PDB entry 4L9Y | X-ray diffraction, 2.10 A resolution | chains B and E of the 6 polymer chains in the assembly

== Chain B (and E) ==
Protein: Malyl-CoA lyase
From: Rhodobacter sphaeroides
Notes: EC 4.1.3.24; chain E of this document is another copy of the same molecule, construct and numbering; everything in this record applies to it too
UniProt: Q3J5L6 (MCAL_RHOS4); residues 1-318 here = UniProt positions 1-318
Chain sequence (339 residues; each row starts with the number of its first residue; numbers below 1 keep their minus sign (Met-20 is residue -20)):
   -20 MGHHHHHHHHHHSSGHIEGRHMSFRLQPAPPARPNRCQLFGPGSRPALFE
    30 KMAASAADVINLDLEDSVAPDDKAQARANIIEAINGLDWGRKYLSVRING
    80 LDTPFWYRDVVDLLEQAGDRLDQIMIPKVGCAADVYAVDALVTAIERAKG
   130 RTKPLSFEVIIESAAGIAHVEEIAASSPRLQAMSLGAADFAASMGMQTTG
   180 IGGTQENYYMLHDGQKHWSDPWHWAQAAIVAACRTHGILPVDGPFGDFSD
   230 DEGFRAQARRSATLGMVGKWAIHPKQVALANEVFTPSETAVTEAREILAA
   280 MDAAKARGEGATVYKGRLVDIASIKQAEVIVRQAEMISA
Disordered / not traced: -20 to 1, 266-318 (chain E: -20 to 1, 267-318)
Sequence notes: expression tag (-20 to 0)
Swiss-Prot annotation at these positions:
  - binding site (substrate): Phe19, Arg24, Lys30, Arg76, Ala167, Asp168, Ile251, His252
  - binding site (Mg(2+)): Glu141, Asp168
Ion coordination: Mg2+: Glu141, Asp168 (together with glyoxylic acid)
Small-molecule neighbours:
  - propionyl Coenzyme A (1VU): Leu18, Phe19, Gly20, Pro21, Arg24, Leu27, Lys30, Met31, Asp42, Asp45, Ser46, Arg76, Ala167, Ile180, Pro223, Trp249, Ile251, His252, Pro253
  - glyoxylic acid (GLV): Arg76, Ile139, Glu141, Gly165, Ala166, Ala167, Asp168, Phe169, Pro223, Trp249
What the authors report for this chain:
  - specificity-determining residues: Ala167 (by similarity / conservation)
  - catalytic residues: Arg76, Asp299 (proposed by the authors, not directly observed)

== Interface between chain B and chain E ==
Residue-residue contacts - 33 pairs, chain B then chain E:
  Asp81(B) with Arg126(E)
  Thr82(B) with Ala123(E)
  Pro83(B) with Ala123(E); Ala127(E)
  Trp85(B) with Ala119(E), hydrogen bond (side chain-backbone); Leu120(E); Ala123(E)
  Tyr86(B) with Glu94(E), hydrogen bond; Leu120(E), hydrophobic; Ala123(E), hydrophobic; Ile124(E); Lys128(E)
  Arg87(B) with Glu94(E), salt bridge
  Glu94(B) with Tyr86(E), hydrogen bond; Arg87(E), salt bridge
  Ala112(B) with Tyr115(E), hydrophobic
  Asp113(B) with Tyr115(E), hydrogen bond
  Tyr115(B) with Ala112(E); Asp113(E), hydrogen bond
  Ala116(B) with Ala116(E), hydrophobic; Ala119(E), hydrophobic
  Ala119(B) with Trp85(E); Ala116(E), hydrophobic
  Leu120(B) with Trp85(E); Tyr86(E), hydrophobic
  Ala123(B) with Thr82(E); Pro83(E); Trp85(E); Tyr86(E), hydrophobic
  Ile124(B) with Tyr86(E)
  Arg126(B) with Asp81(E), hydrogen bond (side chain-backbone)
  Ala127(B) with Pro83(E), hydrophobic
  Lys128(B) with Tyr86(E)
Other interface residues (no listed pair), chain B (21 interface residues in all): Leu80, Val90, Cys110
Other interface residues (no listed pair), chain E (21 interface residues in all): Leu80, Val90, Cys110

== Overview ==
Chain B and chain E each contribute 21 residues to their interface; the contacts include 6 hydrogen bonds and
2 salt bridges. Polar contacts include Arg87(B)-Glu94(E), Trp85(B)-Ala119(E) and Tyr86(B)-Glu94(E). Chain B
binds propionyl Coenzyme A and glyoxylic acid. From the paper: catalytic residues Arg76(B) and Asp299(B); the
specificity determinant Ala167(B).
Chain B and chain E are both Malyl-CoA lyase (Rhodobacter sphaeroides); the structure, Crystal Structure of
Rhodobacter sphaeroides malyl-CoA lyase in complex with magnesium, glyoxylate, and propionyl-CoA, was
determined by X-ray diffraction together with 4L7Z, 4L80 and 4L9Z from the same study.
